Entry 8UOL (X-ray diffraction, 1.90 A resolution); this record covers chains A and B.

== Chain A (and B) ==
Molecule: MAP/microtubule affinity-regulating kinase 3
Organism: Homo sapiens
Notes: EC 2.7.11.1; chain B of this document is another copy of the same molecule, construct and numbering; everything in this record applies to it too
Reference sequence: P27448 (MARK3_HUMAN); residues 48-370 here = UniProt positions 48-370
Sequence (328 residues; row label = number of the first residue in the row):
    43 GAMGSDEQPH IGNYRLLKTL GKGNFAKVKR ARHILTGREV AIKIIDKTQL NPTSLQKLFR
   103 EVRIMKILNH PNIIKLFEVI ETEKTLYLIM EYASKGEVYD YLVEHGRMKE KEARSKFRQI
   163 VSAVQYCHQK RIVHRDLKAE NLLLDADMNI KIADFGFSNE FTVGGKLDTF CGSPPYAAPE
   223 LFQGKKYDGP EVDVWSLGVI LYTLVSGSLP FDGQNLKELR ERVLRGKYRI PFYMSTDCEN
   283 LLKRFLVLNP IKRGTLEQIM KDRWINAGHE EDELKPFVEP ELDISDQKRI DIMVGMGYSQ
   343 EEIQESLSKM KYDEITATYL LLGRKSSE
Disordered / not traced: 43-50, 207-214, 225-228 (chain B: 43-49, 206-213, 225-228, 368-370)
Sequence notes: expression tag (43-47); engineered mutation L62 (Ile in P27448), R72 (Leu in P27448), I116 (Val in P27448), K137 (Gly in P27448), Y141 (Phe in P27448), E146 (Ala in P27448)
Swiss-Prot annotation at these positions:
  - active site: D178 (Proton acceptor)
  - binding site (ATP): K85
  - modified residue: T211 (Phosphothreonine), S368 (Phosphoserine)
  - mutagenesis: T211 (T211A: Prevents phosphorylation and activation by STK11/LKB1 complex)
Small-molecule neighbours: Narazaciclib (X4H): L62, G63, V70, A83, K85, I116, M132, E133, Y134, A135, G138, E139, D142, E182, L185, A195, D196, V205

== Interface between chain A and chain B ==
Pairs across the interface (10):
  R102(A) - Y229(B)  hydrogen bond
  H170(A) - R173(B)  hydrogen bond (backbone-side chain)
  Q171(A) - R173(B)  hydrogen bond (backbone-side chain)
  R173(A) - R173(B)
  R173(A) - P232(B)
  R173(A) - E233(B)  salt bridge
  Y229(A) - T95(B)
  Y229(A) - Q98(B)  hydrogen bond
  Y229(A) - R102(B)
  I293(A) - R105(B)

== Overview ==
Chain A and chain B form an interface of 6 and 8 residues respectively; the contacts include 4 hydrogen bonds
and 1 salt bridge. Polar pairs include R173(A)-E233(B), R102(A)-Y229(B) and H170(A)-R173(B). Ligands of chain
A: Narazaciclib.
Both chains are MAP/microtubule affinity-regulating kinase 3 (Homo sapiens). Entry 8UOL (Crystal structure of
human NUAK1-MARK3 (6 mutations) kinase domain chimera bound with small molecule inhibitor #31) was determined
by X-ray diffraction together with 8UOJ, 8UOH, 8UOI and 8UOK from the same study.
